PDB entry 5UHB | X-ray diffraction, 4.29 A resolution (low resolution: residue-level contacts below are approximate; hydrogen-bond / salt-bridge calls are withheld) | chains A and C of the 8 polymer chains in the assembly

Chain A:
Name: DNA-directed RNA polymerase subunit alpha
From: Mycobacterium tuberculosis (strain ATCC 25618 / H37Rv)
Notes: EC 2.7.7.6
Reference sequence: P9WGZ1 (RPOA_MYCTU); residue numbers follow UniProt; this construct covers 1-347
Sequence (347 residues; row label = number of the first residue in the row):
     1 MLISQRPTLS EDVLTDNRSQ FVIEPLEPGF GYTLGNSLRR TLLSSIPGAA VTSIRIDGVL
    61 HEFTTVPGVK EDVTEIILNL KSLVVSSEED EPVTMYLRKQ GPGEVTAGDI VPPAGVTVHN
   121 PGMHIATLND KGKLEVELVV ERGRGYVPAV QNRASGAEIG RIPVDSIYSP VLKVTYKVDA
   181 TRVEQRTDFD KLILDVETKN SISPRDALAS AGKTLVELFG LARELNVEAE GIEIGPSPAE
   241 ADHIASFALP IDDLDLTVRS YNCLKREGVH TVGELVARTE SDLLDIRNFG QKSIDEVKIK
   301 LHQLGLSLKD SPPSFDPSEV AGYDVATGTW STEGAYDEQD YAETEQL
Unresolved in the structure: 1-2, 227-347

Chain C:
Name: DNA-directed RNA polymerase subunit beta
From: Mycobacterium tuberculosis (strain ATCC 25618 / H37Rv)
Notes: EC 2.7.7.6
Reference sequence: P9WGY9 (RPOB_MYCTU); numbering as in UniProt (aligned over 1-1178)
Sequence (1178 residues; each row starts with the number of its first residue):
     1 MLEGCILADS RQSKTAASPS PSRPQSSSNN SVPGAPNRVS FAKLREPLEV PGLLDVQTDS
    61 FEWLIGSPRW RESAAERGDV NPVGGLEEVL YELSPIEDFS GSMSLSFSDP RFDDVKAPVD
   121 ECKDKDMTYA APLFVTAEFI NNNTGEIKSQ TVFMGDFPMM TEKGTFIING TERVVVSQLV
   181 RSPGVYFDET IDKSTDKTLH SVKVIPSRGA WLEFDVDKRD TVGVRIDRKR RQPVTVLLKA
   241 LGWTSEQIVE RFGFSEIMRS TLEKDNTVGT DEALLDIYRK LRPGEPPTKE SAQTLLENLF
   301 FKEKRYDLAR VGRYKVNKKL GLHVGEPITS STLTEEDVVA TIEYLVRLHE GQTTMTVPGG
   361 VEVPVETDDI DHFGNRRLRT VGELIQNQIR VGMSRMERVV RERMTTQDVE AITPQTLINI
   421 RPVVAAIKEF FGTSQLSQFM DQNNPLSGLT HKRRLSALGP GGLSRERAGL EVRDVHPSHY
   481 GRMCPIETPE GPNIGLIGSL SVYARVNPFG FIETPYRKVV DGVVSDEIVY LTADEEDRHV
   541 VAQANSPIDA DGRFVEPRVL VRRKAGEVEY VPSSEVDYMD VSPRQMVSVA TAMIPFLEHD
   601 DANRALMGAN MQRQAVPLVR SEAPLVGTGM ELRAAIDAGD VVVAEESGVI EEVSADYITV
   661 MHDNGTRRTY RMRKFARSNH GTCANQCPIV DAGDRVEAGQ VIADGPCTDD GEMALGKNLL
   721 VAIMPWEGHN YEDAIILSNR LVEEDVLTSI HIEEHEIDAR DTKLGAEEIT RDIPNISDEV
   781 LADLDERGIV RIGAEVRDGD ILVGKVTPKG ETELTPEERL LRAIFGEKAR EVRDTSLKVP
   841 HGESGKVIGI RVFSREDEDE LPAGVNELVR VYVAQKRKIS DGDKLAGRHG NKGVIGKILP
   901 VEDMPFLADG TPVDIILNTH GVPRRMNIGQ ILETHLGWCA HSGWKVDAAK GVPDWAARLP
   961 DELLEAQPNA IVSTPVFDGA QEAELQGLLS CTLPNRDGDV LVDADGKAML FDGRSGEPFP
  1021 YPVTVGYMYI MKLHHLVDDK IHARSTGPYS MITQQPLGGK AQFGGQRFGE MECWAMQAYG
  1081 AAYTLQELLT IKSDDTVGRV KVYEAIVKGE NIPEPGIPES FKVLLKELQS LCLNVEVLSS
  1141 DGAAIELREG EDEDLERAAA NLGINLSRNE SASVEDLA
Unresolved in the structure: 1-27, 1154-1178
UniProt features mapped onto this chain:
  - natural variant: Val-423 (V423A: In strain: vr1), Leu-436 (L436P: In strain: vr2), Ser-437 (S437T: In strain: vr3), Gln-438 to Asp-441 (sequence variant, change not given here; In strain: RJ49), Gln-438 (Q438L: In strain: vr4), Phe-439 (F439V: In strain: RJ37), Met-440 to Asn-443 (deletion: In strain: RJ55), Asp-441 (D441V: In strain: vr3), Leu-449 to Lys-452 (sequence variant, change not given here; In strain: RJ48), His-451 (H451D: In strain: vr5; H451L: In strain: SP28; H451N: In strain: vr6; H451P: In strain: vr8; H451Q: In strain: vr1; H451R: In strain: vr7), Ser-456 (S456L: In strain: vr11 and RJ37; S456Q: In strain: vr9; S456W: In strain: vr10), Leu-458 (L458P: In strain: vr12 and SP22)
  - mutagenesis: Glu-138 (E138R: Weakens interaction with TRCF and CarD), Ile-147 (I147A: Weakens interaction with TRCF and CarD), Lys-148 (K148A: Does not affect association with TRCF, but weakens interaction with CarD), Ser-149 (S149A: Does not affect association with TRCF, but weakens interaction with CarD)
Ligand contacts: rifampicin (RFP): Arg-173, Val-176, Ser-434, Gln-435, Leu-436, Ser-437, Gln-438, Phe-439, Met-440, Asp-441, His-451, Arg-454, Ser-456, Leu-458, Arg-465, Pro-489, Asn-493, Ile-497, Arg-613, His-680

Interface between chain A and chain C:
Pairs across the interface (72):
  Arg-18(A) with Arg-996(C); Asp-997(C)
  Tyr-32(A) with Glu-1017(C); Pro-1018(C)
  Thr-33(A) with Glu-1017(C)
  Asn-36(A) with Gly-1013(C); Arg-1014(C); Ser-1015(C); Gly-1016(C)
  Arg-39(A) with Glu-902(C); Phe-906(C); Gly-910(C)
  Arg-40(A) with Glu-902(C); Asp-903(C); Gly-1013(C); Arg-1014(C)
  Ser-44(A) with Glu-902(C)
  Leu-60(A) with Ile-792(C); Gly-793(C)
  His-61(A) with Ile-792(C); Val-847(C); Ile-848(C)
  Glu-62(A) with Lys-876(C)
  Phe-63(A) with Phe-675(C); Ile-750(C); Ile-848(C)
  Thr-64(A) with Phe-675(C)
  Thr-65(A) with Ala-655(C); Asp-656(C); Lys-674(C)
  Pro-67(A) with Asp-656(C)
  Gly-68(A) with Ser-654(C)
  Val-69(A) with Ser-654(C); Ala-655(C)
  Lys-70(A) with Ser-654(C); Ala-655(C); Pro-688(C); Ile-689(C); Val-690(C); Asp-691(C)
  Glu-71(A) with Ala-655(C)
  Asp-72(A) with Lys-674(C); Cys-687(C)
  Thr-74(A) with Val-619(C); Phe-675(C)
  Leu-78(A) with Val-619(C); Arg-620(C)
  Asn-129(A) with Glu-652(C); Val-653(C)
  Lys-131(A) with Glu-652(C)
  Tyr-146(A) with Val-742(C); Glu-743(C); Lys-878(C)
  Arg-153(A) with Glu-795(C); Lys-846(C)
  Ile-159(A) with Arg-791(C); Gly-793(C); Ala-794(C)
  Arg-161(A) with Lys-846(C)
  Ile-162(A) with Lys-846(C)
  Asp-165(A) with Asp-745(C); Lys-878(C)
  Ile-167(A) with Glu-743(C)
  Lys-173(A) with Asp-909(C); Thr-911(C); Arg-996(C)
  Val-174(A) with Gly-910(C)
  Thr-175(A) with Ala-908(C); Asp-909(C); Gly-910(C)
  Tyr-176(A) with Gly-1016(C)
  Glu-197(A) with Arg-996(C)
Other interface residues (no listed pair), chain A (41 interface residues in all): Leu-43, Val-66, Glu-75, Lys-81, Thr-127, Pro-163
Other interface residues (no listed pair), chain C (48 interface residues in all): Asn-685, Asp-783, Met-904, Phe-1011, Asp-1012

Summary:
41 residues of chain A face 48 of chain C across their interface. Ligands of chain C: rifampicin. Curated
annotation (UniProt) lists 4 mutagenesis sites on chain C.
Here chain A is DNA-directed RNA polymerase subunit alpha and chain C is DNA-directed RNA polymerase subunit
beta, both from Mycobacterium tuberculosis (strain ATCC 25618 / H37Rv). Entry 5UHB (Crystal structure of
Mycobacterium tuberculosis transcription initiation complex in complex with Rifampin) was determined by X-ray
diffraction, deposited together with 5UH5, 5UH6, 5UH8, 5UH9, 5UHA, 5UHC and 4 further entries.
